7PMX - chains A and B; structure by electron microscopy, 3.50 A resolution.

# Chain A
Name: Solute carrier family 15 member 1
Source organism: Homo sapiens
UniProtKB: P46059 (S15A1_HUMAN); numbering as in UniProt (aligned over 1-708)
Sequence (708 residues; row label = number of the first residue in the row):
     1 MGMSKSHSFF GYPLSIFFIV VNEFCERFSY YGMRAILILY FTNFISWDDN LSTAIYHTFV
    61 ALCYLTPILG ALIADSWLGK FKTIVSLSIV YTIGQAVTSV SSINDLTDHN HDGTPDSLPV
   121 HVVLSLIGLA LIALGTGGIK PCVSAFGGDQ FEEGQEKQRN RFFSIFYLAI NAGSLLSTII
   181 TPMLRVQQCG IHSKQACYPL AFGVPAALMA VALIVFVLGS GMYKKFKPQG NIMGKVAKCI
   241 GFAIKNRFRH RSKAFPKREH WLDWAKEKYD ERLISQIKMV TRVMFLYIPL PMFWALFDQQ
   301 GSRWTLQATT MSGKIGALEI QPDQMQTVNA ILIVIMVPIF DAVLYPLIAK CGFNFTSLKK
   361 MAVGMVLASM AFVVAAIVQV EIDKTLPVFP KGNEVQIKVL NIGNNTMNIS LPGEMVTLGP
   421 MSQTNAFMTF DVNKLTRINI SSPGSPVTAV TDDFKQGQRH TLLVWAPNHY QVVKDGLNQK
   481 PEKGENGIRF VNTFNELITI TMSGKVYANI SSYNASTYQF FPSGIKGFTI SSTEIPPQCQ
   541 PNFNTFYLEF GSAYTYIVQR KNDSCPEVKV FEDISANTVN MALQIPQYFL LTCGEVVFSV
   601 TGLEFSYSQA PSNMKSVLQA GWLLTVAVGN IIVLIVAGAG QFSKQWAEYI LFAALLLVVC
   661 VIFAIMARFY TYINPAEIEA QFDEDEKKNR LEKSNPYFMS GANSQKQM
Unresolved in the structure: 1-11, 49, 109-116, 189-194, 684-708
Curated features (UniProtKB/Swiss-Prot):
  - glycosylation (N-linked (GlcNAc...) asparagine): N50, N404, N408, N439, N509, N514, N562
From the paper describing this entry:
  - contacts within the chain: R159-E604 (salt bridge), R161-D341 (salt bridge)
  - binding site for Ala-phe (chain B): R27, N171, N329, E595

# Chain B
Name: Ala-phe
Sequence (2 residues; numbered 1 to 2; the number before each row is that of its first residue):
     1 AF

# Chain A / chain B interface
Residue-residue contacts - 11 pairs, chain A then chain B:
  R27(A) with F2(B), hydrogen bond (side chain-backbone)
  Y31(A) with A1(B); F2(B), hydrogen bond (side chain-backbone)
  Y167(A) with A1(B), hydrogen bond (side chain-backbone); F2(B), hydrophobic
  N171(A) with A1(B), hydrogen bond (side chain-backbone)
  N329(A) with A1(B)
  I333(A) with A1(B)
  E595(A) with A1(B)
  L603(A) with F2(B), hydrophobic
  W622(A) with F2(B)
Also at the interface, not in a pair above, chain A (16 interface residues in all): Y64, I170, S174, W294, S599, L623, V626

# In short
16 residues of chain A and 2 residues of chain B are in contact; the contacts include 4 hydrogen bonds. Polar
pairs include R27(A)-F2(B), Y31(A)-F2(B) and Y167(A)-A1(B). The paper reports a binding site for Ala-phe
(chain B) at R27(A), N171(A) and N329(A) among others; contacts within the chain involving R159(A), E604(A)
and R161(A) among others.
Chain A is Solute carrier family 15 member 1 (Homo sapiens) and chain B is Ala-phe; the structure, HsPepT1
bound to Ala-Phe in the outward facing open conformation, was determined by electron microscopy (same
publication as 7PMW, 7PMY and 7PN1).
